5UP7 - chain A; structure by X-ray diffraction, 1.79 A resolution.

Chain A:
Molecule: Ferritin heavy chain
Organism: Homo sapiens
Notes: EC 1.16.3.1
Reference sequence: P02794 (FRIH_HUMAN); residues 1-182 here correspond to UniProt positions 2-183 (UniProt number = residue number + 1)
Amino-acid sequence (182 residues; numbered 1 to 182; the number before each row is that of its first residue):
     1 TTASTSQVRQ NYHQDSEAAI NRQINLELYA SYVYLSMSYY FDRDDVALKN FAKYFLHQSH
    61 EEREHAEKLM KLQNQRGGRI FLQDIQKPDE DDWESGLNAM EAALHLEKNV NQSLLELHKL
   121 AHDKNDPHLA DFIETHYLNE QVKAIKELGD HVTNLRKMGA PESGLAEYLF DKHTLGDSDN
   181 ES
Disordered / not traced: 1-4, 177-182
Differences from the reference sequence: engineered mutation Gln86 (Lys87 in P02794), Glu90 (Cys91 in P02794), Ala102 (Cys103 in P02794), His122 (Thr123 in P02794), Ala130 (Cys131 in P02794)
Ion coordination: Ni2+ site 1: Glu27, Glu62, His65; Ni2+ site 2: Glu62, Glu107; Ca2+ site 1: Asp84, Gln86; Ni2+ site 3 near His105 (its only coordinating residue here); Ni2+ site 4 near His122 (its only coordinating residue here); Ca2+ site 2: Asp131, Glu134; Ni2+ site 5: His173 (together with chloride ion)
Swiss-Prot annotation at these positions:
  - binding site (Fe cation): Glu27, Glu62, His65, Glu107, Gln141
  - site: Arg22 (Essential for association with cargo receptor NCOA4)
  - modified residue: Thr1 (N-acetylthreonine), Ser178 (Phosphoserine), Ser182 (Phosphoserine)

Summary:
The Ni2+ site 1 is built by Glu27, Glu62 and His65. Glu62 and Glu107 form the Ni2+ site 2. Curated annotation
(UniProt) lists 5 Fe cation-binding residues.
Chain A is Ferritin heavy chain (Homo sapiens); the structure, Crystal Structure of the Ni-bound Human
Heavy-Chain Ferritin 122H-delta C-star variant, was determined by X-ray diffraction (same publication as 5UP9,
5UP8 and 5VTD).
